5A74 - chains A and B of the 6 polymer chains in the assembly; structure by X-ray diffraction, 2.50 A resolution.

[Chain A (and B)]
Molecule: DNA endonuclease I-cvui
Source organism: Chlorella vulgaris
Notes: EC 3.1.-.-; chain B of this document is another copy of the same molecule, construct and numbering; everything in this record applies to it too
Reference sequence: P56347 (DNE1_CHLVU); residues 3-162 here correspond to UniProt positions 2-161 (UniProt number = residue number - 1)
Amino-acid sequence (172 residues; numbered 2 to 173; the number before each row is that of its first residue):
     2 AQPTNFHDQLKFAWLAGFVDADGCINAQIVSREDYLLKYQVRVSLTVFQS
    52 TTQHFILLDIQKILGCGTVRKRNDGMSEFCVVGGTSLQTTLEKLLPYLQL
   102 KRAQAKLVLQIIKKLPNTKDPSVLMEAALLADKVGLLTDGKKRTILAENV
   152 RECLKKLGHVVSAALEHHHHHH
Unresolved in the structure: 2-5, 163-173 (chain B: 2-5, 164-173)
Differences from the reference sequence: expression tag (2, 163-173); conflict Gln54 (Arg53 in P56347)
Metal / ion sites: Mn2+ site 1: Ala22 (shared with Asp23(B) of chain B; 1 residue of chain D; 1 residue of chain E); Mn2+ site 2: Asp23 (shared with Ala22(B) of chain B; 1 residue of chain C; 1 residue of chain F)
From the paper describing this entry:
  - Mn2+ coordination: Ala22, Asp23
  - catalytic residues: Asp23
  - catalytic residues: Arg73, Lys102 (proposed by the authors, not directly observed)

[Interface between chain A and chain B]
Pairs across the interface (41; chain A residue first):
  Gln10(A) - Leu11(B)
  Leu11(A) - Gln10(B)
  Leu11(A) - Leu11(B)  hydrophobic
  Leu11(A) - Ala14(B)
  Leu11(A) - Tyr98(B)  hydrophobic
  Ala14(A) - Leu11(B)
  Ala14(A) - Trp15(B)
  Trp15(A) - Ala14(B)
  Trp15(A) - Ala17(B)
  Trp15(A) - Gly18(B)
  Trp15(A) - Asp21(B)  hydrogen bond
  Trp15(A) - Tyr98(B)  hydrogen bond (side chain-backbone)
  Trp15(A) - Gln100(B)
  Ala17(A) - Trp15(B)
  Gly18(A) - Trp15(B)
  Gly18(A) - Gly18(B)
  Gly18(A) - Phe19(B)
  Phe19(A) - Gly18(B)
  Phe19(A) - Phe19(B)
  Phe19(A) - Asp21(B)
  Phe19(A) - Ala22(B)  hydrophobic
  Phe19(A) - Leu101(B)  hydrophobic
  Asp21(A) - Trp15(B)  hydrogen bond
  Asp21(A) - Phe19(B)
  Ala22(A) - Phe19(B)  hydrophobic
  Ala22(A) - Ala22(B)  hydrophobic
  Ala22(A) - Asp23(B)
  Asp23(A) - Ala22(B)
  Asp23(A) - Asp23(B)
  Gln50(A) - Leu101(B)
  Phe56(A) - Leu101(B)  hydrophobic
  Ile57(A) - Gln100(B)
  Ile57(A) - Leu101(B)  hydrophobic
  Tyr98(A) - Leu11(B)  hydrophobic
  Tyr98(A) - Trp15(B)  hydrogen bond (backbone-side chain)
  Gln100(A) - Trp15(B)
  Gln100(A) - Ile57(B)
  Leu101(A) - Phe19(B)  hydrophobic
  Leu101(A) - Gln50(B)
  Leu101(A) - Phe56(B)  hydrophobic
  Leu101(A) - Ile57(B)  hydrophobic
Other interface residues (no listed pair), chain A (18 interface residues in all): Phe7, Gln54
Other interface residues (no listed pair), chain B (18 interface residues in all): Phe7, Gln54

[In short]
Chain A and chain B each contribute 18 residues to their interface, with 4 hydrogen bonds. Polar pairs include
Trp15(A)-Asp21(B) and Trp15(A)-Tyr98(B). From the paper: catalytic residues Asp23(A), Arg73(A) and Lys102(A);
Mn2+ coordination by Ala22(A) and Asp23(A).
Both chains are DNA endonuclease I-cvui (Chlorella vulgaris). Entry 5A74 (Crystal structure of the homing
endonuclease I-CvuI in complex with its target (Sro1.3) in the presence ...) was determined by X-ray
diffraction together with 5A72, 5A77 and 5A78 from the same study.
